PDB entry 5JH7 | X-ray diffraction, 2.25 A resolution | chains A and B of the 6 polymer chains in the assembly

# Chain A
Protein: Tubulin alpha-1B chain
Source organism: Bos taurus
Reference sequence: P81947 (TBA1B_BOVIN); residue numbers follow UniProt; this construct covers 1-450
Chain sequence (450 residues; each row starts with the number of its first residue):
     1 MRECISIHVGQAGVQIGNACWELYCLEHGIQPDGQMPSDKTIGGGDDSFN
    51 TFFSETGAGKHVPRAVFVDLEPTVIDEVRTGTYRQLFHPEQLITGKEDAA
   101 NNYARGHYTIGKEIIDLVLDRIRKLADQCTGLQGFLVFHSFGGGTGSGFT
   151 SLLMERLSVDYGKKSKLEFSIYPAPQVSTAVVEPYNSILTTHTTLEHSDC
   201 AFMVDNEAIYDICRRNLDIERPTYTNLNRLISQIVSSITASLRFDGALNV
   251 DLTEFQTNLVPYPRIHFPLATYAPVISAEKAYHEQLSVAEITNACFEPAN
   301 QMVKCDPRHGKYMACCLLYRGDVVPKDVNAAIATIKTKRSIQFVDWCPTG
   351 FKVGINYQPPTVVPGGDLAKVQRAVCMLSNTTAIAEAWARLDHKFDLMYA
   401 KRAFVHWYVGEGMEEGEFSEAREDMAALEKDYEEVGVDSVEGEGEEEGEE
Unresolved in the structure: 440-450
Metal / ion sites: Ca2+: Asp-39, Thr-41, Gly-44, Glu-55
Residues lining bound ligands: GTP (guanosine-5'-triphosphate): Gly-10, Gln-11, Ala-12, Gln-15, Ile-16, Asp-69, Asp-98, Ala-99, Ala-100, Asn-101, Ser-140, Gly-142, Gly-143, Gly-144, Thr-145, Gly-146, Ile-171, Pro-173, Val-177, Ser-178, Thr-179, Glu-183, Asn-206, Tyr-224, Leu-227, Asn-228, Ile-231

# Chain B
Protein: Tubulin beta-2B chain
Source organism: Bos taurus
Reference sequence: Q6B856 (TBB2B_BOVIN); the author numbering skips numbers that UniProt does not, so the offset changes along the chain: 1-42 = UniProt 1-42; 45-360 = UniProt 43-358; 369-455 = UniProt 359-445
Chain sequence (445 residues; each row starts with the number of its first residue; note: 10 numbers in that range are skipped by the numbering (no residue carries them; nothing is unmodelled there)):
     1 MREIVHIQAGQCGNQIGAKFWEVISDEHGIDPTGSYHGDSDL
    45 QLERINVYYNEATGNKYVPRAILVDLEPGTMDSVRSGPFGQIFRPDNFVF
    95 GQSGAGNNWAKGHYTEGAELVDSVLDVVRKESESCDCLQGFQLTHSLGGG
   145 TGSGMGTLLISKIREEYPDRIMNTFSVMPSPKVSDTVVEPYNATLSVHQL
   195 VENTDETYCIDNEALYDICFRTLKLTTPTYGDLNHLVSATMSGVTTCLRF
   245 PGQLNADLRKLAVNMVPFPRLHFFMPGFAPLTSRGSQQYRALTVPELTQQ
   295 MFDSKNMMAACDPRHGRYLTVAAIFRGRMSMKEVDEQMLNVQNKNSSYFV
   345 EWIPNNVKTAVCDIPP
   369 RGLKMSATFIGNSTAIQELFKRISEQFTAMFRRKAFLHWYTGEGMDEMEF
   419 TEAESNMNDLVSEYQQYQDATADEQGEFEEEEGEDEA
Unresolved in the structure: 439-455
Metal / ion sites: Ca2+ near Glu-113 (its only coordinating residue here)
Residues lining bound ligands:
  - methanesulfonic acid (03S): Gln-11, Glu-71, Asn-101
  - 6K9 ((1S,3S,6S,9S,12S,14R,16R,18S,20R,21R,22S,26R,29S,31R,32S,33R,35R,36S)-20-[(2S)-3-amino-2-hydroxypropyl]-21-methoxy-14-methyl-8,15-dimethylidene-2,19,30,34,37,39,40,41-octaoxanonacyclo[24.9.2.1~3,32~.1~3,33~.1~6,9~.1~12,16~.0~18,22~.0~29,36~.0~31,35~]hentetracontan-24-one (non-preferred name)): Gln-11, Asn-101, Pro-175, Lys-176, Val-177, Ser-178, Asp-179, Thr-180, Tyr-210, Pro-222, Thr-223, Tyr-224, Leu-227
  - GDP (guanosine-5'-diphosphate): Gly-10, Gln-11, Cys-12, Gln-15, Ile-16, Asp-69, Ala-99, Asn-101, Ser-140, Gly-142, Gly-143, Gly-144, Thr-145, Gly-146, Val-171, Pro-173, Val-177, Ser-178, Glu-183, Asn-206, Leu-209, Tyr-224, Leu-227, Asn-228, Val-231
Curated features (UniProtKB/Swiss-Prot):
  - motif: Met-1 to Ile-4 (MREI motif)
  - binding site (GTP): Gln-11, Glu-71, Ser-140, Gly-144, Thr-145, Gly-146, Asn-206, Asn-228
  - binding site (Mg(2+)): Glu-71
  - modified residue: Ser-40 (Phosphoserine), Thr-57 (Phosphothreonine), Lys-60 (N6-acetyllysine), Ser-174 (Phosphoserine), Thr-287 (Phosphothreonine), Thr-292 (Phosphothreonine), Arg-320 (Omega-N-methylarginine), Glu-448 (5-glutamyl polyglutamate)
  - cross-link (Glycyl lysine isopeptide (Lys-Gly)): Lys-60 (interchain with G-Cter in ubiquitin), Lys-326 (interchain with G-Cter in ubiquitin)
What the authors report for this chain:
  - binding site for 6K9: Asn-101, Lys-176, Val-177, Asp-179, Tyr-224

# How chain A and chain B interact
Pairs across the interface - 52 pairs, chain A then chain B:
  Gln-11(A) / Gln-247(B)  hydrogen bond
  Lys-96(A) / Asp-130(B)  salt bridge
  Glu-97(A) / Arg-2(B)  salt bridge
  Glu-97(A) / Cys-131(B)
  Glu-97(A) / Arg-164(B)  salt bridge
  Asp-98(A) / Lys-254(B)  salt bridge
  Ala-100(A) / Arg-253(B)
  Ala-100(A) / Lys-254(B)
  Ala-100(A) / Val-257(B)
  Asn-101(A) / Lys-254(B)
  Arg-105(A) / Arg-253(B)
  Pro-175(A) / Asn-349(B)
  Ser-178(A) / Lys-352(B)  hydrogen bond
  Thr-179(A) / Gln-247(B)
  Thr-179(A) / Leu-248(B)
  Thr-179(A) / Asn-258(B)  hydrogen bond (backbone-side chain)
  Ala-180(A) / Asn-258(B)
  Ala-180(A) / Lys-352(B)
  Val-181(A) / Asn-258(B)  hydrogen bond (backbone-side chain)
  Val-181(A) / Ile-347(B)  hydrophobic
  Val-181(A) / Pro-348(B)
  Tyr-210(A) / Asp-329(B)
  Glu-220(A) / Lys-326(B)
  Arg-221(A) / Met-325(B)
  Arg-221(A) / Lys-326(B)
  Arg-221(A) / Asp-329(B)  salt bridge
  Tyr-224(A) / Gln-247(B)
  Lys-394(A) / Asn-349(B)  hydrogen bond
  Leu-397(A) / Glu-345(B)
  Leu-397(A) / Trp-346(B)
  Leu-397(A) / Pro-348(B)  hydrophobic
  Met-398(A) / Trp-346(B)
  Met-398(A) / Pro-348(B)
  Lys-401(A) / Phe-262(B)
  Lys-401(A) / Trp-346(B)
  Lys-401(A) / Ala-438(B)
  Arg-402(A) / Phe-262(B)
  Ala-403(A) / Pro-261(B)
  Ala-403(A) / Phe-262(B)  hydrophobic
  Phe-404(A) / Val-257(B)
  Phe-404(A) / Asn-258(B)
  Phe-404(A) / Val-260(B)
  Phe-404(A) / Pro-261(B)  hydrogen bond (backbone-backbone)
  Phe-404(A) / Thr-314(B)
  Phe-404(A) / Ile-347(B)  hydrophobic
  His-406(A) / Val-260(B)
  His-406(A) / Pro-261(B)  hydrogen bond (side chain-backbone)
  His-406(A) / Phe-262(B)
  His-406(A) / Pro-263(B)
  Trp-407(A) / Ala-256(B)
  Trp-407(A) / Val-257(B)
  Trp-407(A) / Val-260(B)  hydrogen bond (side chain-backbone)
Interface residues without a listed pair, chain A (26 interface residues in all): Val-182
Interface residues without a listed pair, chain B (30 interface residues in all): Asp-199, Asp-251, Met-259, Asn-350

# Overview
26 residues of chain A and 30 residues of chain B are in contact, with 8 hydrogen bonds and 5 salt bridges.
Among the polar pairs are Lys-96(A)/Asp-130(B), Glu-97(A)/Arg-2(B) and Glu-97(A)/Arg-164(B). Chain A binds
GTP. The paper reports a binding site for 6K9 at Asn-101(B), Lys-176(B) and Val-177(B) among others.
Here chain A is Tubulin alpha-1B chain and chain B is Tubulin beta-2B chain, both from Bos taurus. Entry 5JH7
(Tubulin-Eribulin complex) was determined by X-ray diffraction.
